7P6N - chain A; structure by X-ray diffraction, 3.00 A resolution.

# Chain A
Molecule: Rho-associated protein kinase 2
Organism: Homo sapiens
Notes: EC 2.7.11.1; fragment: kinase domain
UniProt: O75116 (ROCK2_HUMAN); residue numbers follow UniProt; this construct covers 19-417
Chain sequence (399 residues; row label = number of the first residue in the row):
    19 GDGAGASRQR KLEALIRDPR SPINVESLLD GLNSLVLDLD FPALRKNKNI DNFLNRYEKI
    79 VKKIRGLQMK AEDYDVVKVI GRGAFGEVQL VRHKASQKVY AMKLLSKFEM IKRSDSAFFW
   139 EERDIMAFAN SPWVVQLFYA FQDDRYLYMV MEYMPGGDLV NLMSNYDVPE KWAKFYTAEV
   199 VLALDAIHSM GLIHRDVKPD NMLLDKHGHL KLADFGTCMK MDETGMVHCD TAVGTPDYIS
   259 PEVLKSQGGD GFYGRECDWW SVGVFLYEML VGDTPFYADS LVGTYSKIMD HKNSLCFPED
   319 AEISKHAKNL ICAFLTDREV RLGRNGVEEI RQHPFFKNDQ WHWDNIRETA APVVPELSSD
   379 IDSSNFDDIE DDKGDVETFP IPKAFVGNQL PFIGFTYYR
Disordered / not traced: 19-23, 247-249, 267-269, 390-393
Residues lining bound ligands: 5YS (N-[(1R)-1-(3-methoxyphenyl)ethyl]-4-pyridin-4-yl-piperidine-1-carboxamide): Ile98, Arg100, Gly101, Ala102, Phe103, Gly104, Glu105, Val106, Ala119, Lys121, Leu122, Leu123, Glu140, Met169, Glu170, Tyr171, Met172, Leu221, Ala231, Asp232, Phe384
Curated features (UniProtKB/Swiss-Prot):
  - active site: Asp214 (Proton acceptor)
  - binding site (ATP): Ile98 to Val106, Lys121
  - modified residue: Thr414 (Phosphothreonine)

# In short
Ligands of chain A: compound 5YS. UniProt lists active-site residue Asp214 and 10 ATP-binding residues.
Chain A is Rho-associated protein kinase 2 (Homo sapiens); the structure, ROCK2 in complex with compound 12,
was determined by X-ray diffraction (same publication as 7P6O, 7P6P and 7P6Q).
